7ZIO - chains BBB and CCC of the 5 polymer chains in the assembly; structure by X-ray diffraction, 1.75 A resolution.

# Chain BBB (and CCC)
Protein: Major capsid protein VP1
Organism: JC polyomavirus
Notes: chain CCC of this document is another copy of the same molecule, construct and numbering; everything in this record applies to it too
UniProtKB: P03089 (VP1_POVJC); residues 22-289 here correspond to UniProt positions 23-290 (UniProt number = residue number + 1)
Sequence (272 residues; row label = number of the first residue in the row):
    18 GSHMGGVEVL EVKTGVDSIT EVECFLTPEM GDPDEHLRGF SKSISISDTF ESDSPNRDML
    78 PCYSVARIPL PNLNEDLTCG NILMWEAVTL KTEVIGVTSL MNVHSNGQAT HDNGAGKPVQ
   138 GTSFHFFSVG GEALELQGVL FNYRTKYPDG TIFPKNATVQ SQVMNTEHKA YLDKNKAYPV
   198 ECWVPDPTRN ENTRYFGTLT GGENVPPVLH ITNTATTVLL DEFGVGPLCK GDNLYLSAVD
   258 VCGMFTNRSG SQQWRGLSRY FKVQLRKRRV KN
Not modelled in the structure: 18-24, 33, 92-98, 289 (chain CCC: 18-24, 33, 289)
Differences from the reference sequence: expression tag (18-21)

# Chain BBB / chain CCC interface
Contacting residue pairs (122; chain BBB residue first):
  Glu40(BBB) - Pro204(CCC)
  Glu40(BBB) - Thr205(CCC)
  Phe42(BBB) - Met181(CCC)  hydrophobic
  Phe42(BBB) - Thr183(CCC)
  Phe42(BBB) - Thr205(CCC)
  Thr44(BBB) - Val180(CCC)
  Pro45(BBB) - Val180(CCC)  hydrophobic
  Glu52(BBB) - Val176(CCC)
  His53(BBB) - Tyr160(CCC)  hydrogen bond
  His53(BBB) - Arg161(CCC)
  His53(BBB) - Val176(CCC)
  His53(BBB) - Gln179(CCC)  hydrogen bond (backbone-side chain)
  Leu54(BBB) - Val176(CCC)
  Leu54(BBB) - Gln179(CCC)
  Arg55(BBB) - Val176(CCC)
  Arg55(BBB) - Gln177(CCC)  hydrogen bond
  Arg55(BBB) - Gln179(CCC)  hydrogen bond (backbone-side chain)
  Arg55(BBB) - Val180(CCC)
  Gly56(BBB) - Val180(CCC)
  Phe57(BBB) - Phe67(CCC)  hydrophobic
  Phe57(BBB) - Phe158(CCC)
  Phe57(BBB) - Gln179(CCC)
  Glu110(BBB) - Tyr212(CCC)  hydrogen bond
  Ile112(BBB) - Met181(CCC)  hydrophobic
  Gly113(BBB) - Val156(CCC)
  Gly113(BBB) - Val201(CCC)
  Val114(BBB) - Val201(CCC)
  Val114(BBB) - Leu216(CCC)
  Thr115(BBB) - Phe141(CCC)
  Thr115(BBB) - Val197(CCC)  hydrogen bond (side chain-backbone)
  Thr115(BBB) - Glu198(CCC)
  Thr115(BBB) - Trp200(CCC)  hydrogen bond (side chain-backbone)
  Thr115(BBB) - Val201(CCC)
  Ser116(BBB) - Val156(CCC)
  Ser116(BBB) - Phe158(CCC)
  Ser116(BBB) - Glu198(CCC)
  Met118(BBB) - Phe141(CCC)  hydrophobic
  Met118(BBB) - Val197(CCC)  hydrophobic
  Met118(BBB) - Leu216(CCC)  hydrophobic
  Met118(BBB) - Val258(CCC)  hydrophobic
  Met118(BBB) - Trp271(CCC)
  Asn119(BBB) - Asp70(CCC)  hydrogen bond
  Asn119(BBB) - Phe158(CCC)
  Asn119(BBB) - Thr162(CCC)
  Asn119(BBB) - Glu198(CCC)
  Val120(BBB) - Ile61(CCC)
  Val120(BBB) - Met261(CCC)  hydrophobic
  Val120(BBB) - Trp271(CCC)  hydrophobic
  His121(BBB) - Ser62(CCC)
  His121(BBB) - Ile63(CCC)
  His121(BBB) - Ser64(CCC)  hydrogen bond (backbone-backbone)
  His121(BBB) - Asp70(CCC)  salt bridge
  His121(BBB) - Pro72(CCC)
  His121(BBB) - Met76(CCC)
  His121(BBB) - Leu77(CCC)
  His121(BBB) - Glu198(CCC)  salt bridge
  Ser122(BBB) - Ser64(CCC)
  Ser122(BBB) - Phe67(CCC)
  Ser122(BBB) - Asp70(CCC)
  Ser122(BBB) - Asn159(CCC)  hydrogen bond
  Asn123(BBB) - Ile63(CCC)
  Asn123(BBB) - Ser64(CCC)  hydrogen bond (backbone-side chain)
  Asn123(BBB) - Asp65(CCC)
  Asn123(BBB) - Thr66(CCC)
  Asn123(BBB) - Phe67(CCC)
  Gly124(BBB) - Ile63(CCC)
  Ala126(BBB) - Ile63(CCC)  hydrophobic
  Thr127(BBB) - Glu220(CCC)
  Thr127(BBB) - Gln269(CCC)
  His128(BBB) - Thr263(CCC)
  His128(BBB) - Gly267(CCC)  hydrogen bond (side chain-backbone)
  His128(BBB) - Gln269(CCC)
  Asp129(BBB) - Ser266(CCC)
  Asp129(BBB) - Gly267(CCC)
  Asn130(BBB) - Ser266(CCC)  hydrogen bond (side chain-backbone)
  Asn130(BBB) - Gly267(CCC)
  Asn130(BBB) - Ser268(CCC)
  Gly131(BBB) - Ile63(CCC)
  Gly131(BBB) - Gly267(CCC)
  Gly131(BBB) - Gln269(CCC)
  Ala132(BBB) - Ile61(CCC)  hydrophobic
  Ala132(BBB) - Ile63(CCC)
  Ala132(BBB) - Met261(CCC)  hydrophobic
  Ala132(BBB) - Gln269(CCC)  hydrogen bond (backbone-side chain)
  Gly133(BBB) - Ile63(CCC)
  Pro135(BBB) - Thr139(CCC)
  Pro135(BBB) - Gly219(CCC)
  Pro135(BBB) - Glu220(CCC)
  Val136(BBB) - Phe158(CCC)  hydrophobic
  Gln137(BBB) - Glu220(CCC)  hydrogen bond
  Pro223(BBB) - Gly218(CCC)
  Pro223(BBB) - Val222(CCC)  hydrophobic
  Pro224(BBB) - Leu216(CCC)
  Pro224(BBB) - Thr217(CCC)
  Pro224(BBB) - Gly218(CCC)  hydrogen bond (backbone-backbone)
  Val225(BBB) - Leu216(CCC)
  Leu226(BBB) - Gly214(CCC)
  Leu226(BBB) - Thr215(CCC)
  Leu226(BBB) - Leu216(CCC)  hydrogen bond (backbone-backbone)
  His227(BBB) - Gly214(CCC)
  His227(BBB) - Thr215(CCC)  hydrogen bond
  Ile228(BBB) - Pro202(CCC)
  Ile228(BBB) - Phe213(CCC)
  Ile228(BBB) - Gly214(CCC)  hydrogen bond (backbone-backbone)
  Thr229(BBB) - Tyr212(CCC)  hydrogen bond (side chain-backbone)
  Thr229(BBB) - Phe213(CCC)
  Asn230(BBB) - Asn207(CCC)  hydrogen bond (side chain-backbone)
  Asn230(BBB) - Thr210(CCC)  hydrogen bond (side chain-backbone)
  Asn230(BBB) - Arg211(CCC)
  Asn230(BBB) - Tyr212(CCC)  hydrogen bond (side chain-backbone)
  Thr231(BBB) - Phe213(CCC)
  Phe262(BBB) - Phe67(CCC)  hydrophobic
  Phe262(BBB) - Phe158(CCC)  hydrophobic
  Arg265(BBB) - Ser64(CCC)  hydrogen bond (side chain-backbone)
  Arg265(BBB) - Asp65(CCC)
  Arg272(BBB) - Leu157(CCC)  hydrogen bond (side chain-backbone)
  Arg272(BBB) - Phe158(CCC)  hydrogen bond (side chain-backbone)
  Arg272(BBB) - Gln179(CCC)  hydrogen bond (side chain-backbone)
  Ser275(BBB) - Val180(CCC)  hydrogen bond (side chain-backbone)
  Ser275(BBB) - Met181(CCC)
  Tyr277(BBB) - Pro204(CCC)  hydrogen bond (side chain-backbone)
  Tyr277(BBB) - Thr205(CCC)
Also at the interface, not in a pair above, chain BBB (50 interface residues in all): Leu117, Lys134
Also at the interface, not in a pair above, chain CCC (60 interface residues in all): Tyr80, Gln125, Ser140, Phe143, Gln154, Asp203

# In short
50 residues of chain BBB face 60 of chain CCC across their interface, with 29 hydrogen bonds and 2 salt
bridges. Among the polar pairs are His121(BBB)-Asp70(CCC), His121(BBB)-Glu198(CCC) and His53(BBB)-Tyr160(CCC).
Chain BBB and chain CCC are both Major capsid protein VP1 (JC polyomavirus); the structure, JC Polyomavirus
VP1 in complex with 6'-Sialyllactose glycomacromolecules (aromatic linker), was determined by X-ray
diffraction (same publication as 7ZIL, 7ZIM, 7ZIN, 7ZIP and 7ZIQ).
